PDB entry 8IV3 | X-ray diffraction, 1.90 A resolution | chains B and D of the 4 polymer chains in the assembly

# Chain B (and D)
Name: Nucleoprotein
Source organism: Severe acute respiratory syndrome coronavirus 2
Notes: fragment: N-terminal domain; chain D of this document is another copy of the same molecule, construct and numbering; everything in this record applies to it too
UniProt: P0DTC9 (NCAP_SARS2); residues 42-175 here correspond to UniProt positions 41-174 (UniProt number = residue number - 1)
Chain sequence (155 residues; row label = number of the first residue in the row):
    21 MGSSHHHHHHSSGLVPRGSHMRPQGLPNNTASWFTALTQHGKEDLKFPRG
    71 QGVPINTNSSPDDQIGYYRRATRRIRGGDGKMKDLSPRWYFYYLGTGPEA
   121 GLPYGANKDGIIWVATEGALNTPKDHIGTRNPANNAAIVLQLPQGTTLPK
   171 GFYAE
Not modelled in the structure: 21-47 (chain D: 21-47, 97-98)
Differences from the reference sequence: initiating methionine (21); expression tag (22-41)
Small-molecule neighbours: 5-Benzyloxygramine (DJU; N,N-dimethyl-1-(5-phenylmethoxy-1H-indol-3-yl)methanamine): Y124, G125, N127

# How chain B and chain D interact
Residue-residue contacts (8; chain B residue first):
  L122(B) with D145(D)
  P123(B) with H146(D)
  A126(B) with H146(D)
  N127(B) with W53(D); D145(D); H146(D), hydrogen bond (backbone-backbone); I147(D), hydrogen bond (side chain-backbone); T149(D), hydrogen bond (side chain-backbone)
Also at the interface, not in a pair above, chain D (6 interface residues in all): G148

# Overview
Chain B and chain D form an interface of 4 and 6 residues respectively, with 3 hydrogen bonds. Polar contacts
include N127(B)-I147(D), N127(B)-T149(D) and N127(B)-H146(D). Ligands of chain B: 5-Benzyloxygramine.
Both chains are Nucleoprotein (Severe acute respiratory syndrome coronavirus 2). Entry 8IV3 (Crystal structure
of SARS-CoV2 N-NTD complexed with 5-Benzyloxygramine) was determined by X-ray diffraction together with 8IQJ
and 8J6X from the same study.
